6F7C - chains A and F of the 6 polymer chains in the assembly; structure by X-ray diffraction, 2.00 A resolution.

Chain A:
Protein: Tubulin alpha-1B chain
Source organism: Bos taurus
UniProtKB: P81947 (TBA1B_BOVIN); residues 1-451 here = UniProt positions 1-451
Sequence (451 residues; each row starts with the number of its first residue):
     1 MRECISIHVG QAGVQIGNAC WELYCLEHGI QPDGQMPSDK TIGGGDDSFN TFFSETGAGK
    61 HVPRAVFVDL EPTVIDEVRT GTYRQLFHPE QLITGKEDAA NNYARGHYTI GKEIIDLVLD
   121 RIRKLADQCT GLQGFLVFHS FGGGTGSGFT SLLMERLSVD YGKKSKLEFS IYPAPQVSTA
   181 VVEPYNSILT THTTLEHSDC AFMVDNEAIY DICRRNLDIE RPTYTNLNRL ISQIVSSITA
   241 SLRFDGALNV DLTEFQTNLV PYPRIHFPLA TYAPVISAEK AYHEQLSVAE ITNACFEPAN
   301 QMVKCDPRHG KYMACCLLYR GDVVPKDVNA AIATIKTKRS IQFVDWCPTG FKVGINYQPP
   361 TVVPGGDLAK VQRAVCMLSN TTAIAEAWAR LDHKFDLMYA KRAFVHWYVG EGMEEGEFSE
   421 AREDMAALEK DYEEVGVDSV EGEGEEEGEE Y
Disordered / not traced: 279-283, 437-451
Metal / ion sites: Ca2+: D39, T41, G44, E55
Ligand contacts:
  - CVT (3,4,5-trimethoxy-N-[(E)-naphthalen-1-ylmethylideneamino]benzamide): S178, T179, A180, V181
  - GTP (guanosine-5'-triphosphate): G10, Q11, A12, Q15, I16, D69, D98, A99, A100, N101, S140, G142, G143, G144, T145, G146, I171, P173, V177, T179, E183, N206, Y224, L227, N228, I231
What the authors report for this chain:
  - binding site for CVT: S178, T179, V181

Chain F:
Protein: Tubulin tyrosine ligase
Source organism: Gallus gallus
UniProtKB: E1BQ43 (E1BQ43_CHICK); residue numbers follow UniProt; this construct covers 1-378
Sequence (384 residues; numbered 1 to 384; the number before each row is that of its first residue):
     1 MYTFVVRDEN SSVYAEVSRL LLATGQWKRL RKDNPRFNLM LGERNRLPFG RLGHEPGLVQ
    61 LVNYYRGADK LCRKASLVKL IKTSPELSES CTWFPESYVI YPTNLKTPVA PAQNGIRHLI
   121 NNTRTDEREV FLAAYNRRRE GREGNVWIAK SSAGAKGEGI LISSEASELL DFIDEQGQVH
   181 VIQKYLEKPL LLEPGHRKFD IRSWVLVDHL YNIYLYREGV LRTSSEPYNS ANFQDKTCHL
   241 TNHCIQKEYS KNYGRYEEGN EMFFEEFNQY LMDALNTTLE NSILLQIKHI IRSCLMCIEP
   301 AISTKHLHYQ SFQLFGFDFM VDEELKVWLI EVNGAPACAQ KLYAELCQGI VDVAISSVFP
   361 LADTGQKTSQ PTSIFIKLHH HHHH
Disordered / not traced: 101-125, 138-143, 153-180, 229-257, 363-372, 380-384
Sequence notes: expression tag (379-384)
Metal / ion sites: Mg2+: E331 (together with AMP-PCP)
Ligand contacts: AMP-PCP (ACP; phosphomethylphosphonic acid adenylate ester): K74, I148, K150, Q183, K184, Y185, L186, K198, D200, R202, R222, D318, M320, I330, E331, N333

Interface between chain A and chain F:
Residue-residue contacts (24; chain A residue first):
  Q176(A) - P56(F)
  E207(A) - G53(F)
  E207(A) - H54(F)  salt bridge
  E297(A) - H306(F)  salt bridge
  P298(A) - L307(F)  hydrophobic
  K304(A) - H54(F)
  D306(A) - R66(F)
  D306(A) - L307(F)
  R308(A) - P300(F)  hydrogen bond (side chain-backbone)
  R308(A) - A301(F)  hydrogen bond (side chain-backbone)
  R308(A) - I302(F)
  R308(A) - S303(F)  hydrogen bond (side chain-backbone)
  R308(A) - L307(F)
  H309(A) - R66(F)  hydrogen bond (side chain-backbone)
  H309(A) - G67(F)
  H309(A) - A301(F)
  K338(A) - P300(F)
  S340(A) - A301(F)
  E386(A) - G50(F)
  E386(A) - R66(F)  salt bridge
  R390(A) - G50(F)
  R390(A) - H54(F)
  H393(A) - R51(F)
  E433(A) - R46(F)  salt bridge
Other interface residues (no listed pair), chain A (16 interface residues in all): A299, C305
Other interface residues (no listed pair), chain F (15 interface residues in all): H308

Summary:
The interface between chain A and chain F involves 16 residues on one side and 15 on the other; the contacts
include 4 hydrogen bonds and 4 salt bridges. Polar contacts include E207(A)-H54(F), E297(A)-H306(F) and
E386(A)-R66(F). Ligands of chain A: GTP and compound CVT. The paper reports a binding site for CVT at S178(A),
T179(A) and V181(A).
Chain A is Tubulin alpha-1B chain (Bos taurus) and chain F is Tubulin tyrosine ligase (Gallus gallus); the
structure, TUBULIN-Compound 12 complex, was determined by X-ray diffraction.
